PDB entry 7XUR | electron microscopy, 3.49 A resolution | chains A and X of the 5 polymer chains in the assembly

# Chain A
Molecule: snRNA-activating protein complex subunit 4
Organism: Homo sapiens
UniProtKB: Q5SXM2 (SNPC4_HUMAN); residues 1-505 here = UniProt positions 1-505
Chain sequence (522 residues; row label = number of the first residue in the row; numbers below 1 keep their minus sign (Asp-16 is residue -16)):
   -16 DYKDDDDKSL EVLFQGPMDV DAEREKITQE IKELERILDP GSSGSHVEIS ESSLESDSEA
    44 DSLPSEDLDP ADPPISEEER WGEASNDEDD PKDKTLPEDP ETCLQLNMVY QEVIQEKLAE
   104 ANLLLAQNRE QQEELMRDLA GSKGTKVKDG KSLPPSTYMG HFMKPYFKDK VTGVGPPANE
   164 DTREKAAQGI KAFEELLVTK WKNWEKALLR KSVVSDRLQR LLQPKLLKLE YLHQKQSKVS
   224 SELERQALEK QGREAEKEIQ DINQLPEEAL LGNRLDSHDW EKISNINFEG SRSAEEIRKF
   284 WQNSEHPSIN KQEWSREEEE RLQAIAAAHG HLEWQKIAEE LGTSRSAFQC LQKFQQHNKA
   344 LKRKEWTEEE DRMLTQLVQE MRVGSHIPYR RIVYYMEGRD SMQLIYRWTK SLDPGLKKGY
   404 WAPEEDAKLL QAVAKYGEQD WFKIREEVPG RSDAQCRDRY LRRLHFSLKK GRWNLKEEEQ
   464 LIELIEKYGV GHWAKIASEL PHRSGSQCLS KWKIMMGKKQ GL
Disordered / not traced: -16 to 143, 201-239, 255-262, 272-276, 503-505
Construct notes: expression tag (-16 to 0)
What the authors report for this chain:
  - binding site for the 35-nt DNA strand: Arg445
  - contacts within the chain: Asp441-Arg445, Arg445-Ser489
  - binding site for the 35-nt DNA strand (chain X): Tyr389
  - mutagenesis - Y389A (4-fold), R445A (23-fold): decreased binding to the 35-nt DNA strand (chain X)

# Chain X
Molecule: 35-nt DNA strand
Sequence (35 nucleotides; row label = number of the first residue in the row; numbers below 1 keep their minus sign (DT-73 is residue -73)):
   -73 TCATATGCTT ACCGTAACTT GAAAGTATTT CGATT
Disordered / not traced: -73 to -68, -43 to -39

# How chain A and chain X interact
Contacting residue pairs (24; chain A residue first):
  Lys183(A) with DG-49(X), hydrogen bond to the phosphate; DT-48(X), salt bridge to the phosphate
  Lys347(A) with DT-59(X), phosphate contact
  Trp349(A) with DG-60(X), phosphate contact
  Gln386(A) with DT-59(X), phosphate contact
  Tyr389(A) with DC-61(X), sugar contact; DG-60(X), hydrogen bond to the phosphate; DT-59(X), base contact
  Arg390(A) with DG-60(X), salt bridge to the phosphate
  Lys401(A) with DC-62(X), phosphate contact
  Gly402(A) with DC-62(X), hydrogen bond to the phosphate
  Tyr403(A) with DA-63(X), phosphate contact
  Gln438(A) with DC-62(X), hydrogen bond to the phosphate
  Arg442(A) with DA-63(X), salt bridge to the phosphate
  Arg445(A) with DC-62(X), base contact
  Arg446(A) with DT-65(X), sugar contact; DT-64(X), salt bridge to the phosphate
  Lys453(A) with DT-65(X), phosphate contact
  Gly454(A) with DC-66(X), phosphate contact; DT-65(X), hydrogen bond to the phosphate
  Arg455(A) with DC-66(X), salt bridge to the phosphate
  Gln490(A) with DT-65(X), hydrogen bond to the phosphate
  Ser493(A) with DT-65(X), base contact
  Ile497(A) with DC-66(X), phosphate contact
Other interface residues (no listed pair), chain A (27 interface residues in all): Glu348, Ser394, Trp404, Asp441, Trp456, Arg486, Lys494, Lys501
Other interface residues (no listed pair), chain X (11 interface residues in all): DG-67

# Summary
27 residues of chain A and 11 residues of chain X are in contact; the contacts include 6 hydrogen bonds and 5
salt bridges. Polar contacts include Lys183(A)-DG-49(X), Tyr389(A)-DG-60(X) and Gly402(A)-DC-62(X). The paper
reports a binding site for the 35-nt DNA strand at Arg445(A); Y389A and R445A of chain A reduce binding to the
35-nt DNA strand (chain X).
Chain A is snRNA-activating protein complex subunit 4 (Homo sapiens) and chain X is a 35-nt DNA strand; the
structure, The cryo-EM structure of human mini-SNAPc in complex with hU6-1 PSE, was determined by electron
microscopy.
